Entry 6PX4 (X-ray diffraction, 1.65 A resolution); this record covers chains T and A of the 4 polymer chains in the assembly.

# Chain T
Protein: Holin
From: Escherichia phage vB_EcoM_NBG2
UniProt: A0A2U8QQK7 (A0A2U8QQK7_9CAUD); residue numbers follow UniProt; this construct covers 77-218
Sequence (142 residues; numbered 77 to 218; the number before each row is that of its first residue):
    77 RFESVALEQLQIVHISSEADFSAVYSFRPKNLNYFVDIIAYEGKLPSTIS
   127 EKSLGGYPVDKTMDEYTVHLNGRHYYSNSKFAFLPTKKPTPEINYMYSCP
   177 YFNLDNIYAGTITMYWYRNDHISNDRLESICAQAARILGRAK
Cystine bridges: Cys175-Cys207
What the authors report for this chain:
  - mutagenesis - I88K, K137R, I213K: abolished binding to Antiholin (chain A) (citing earlier work)

# Chain A
Protein: Antiholin
From: Escherichia phage ECML-134
UniProt: I7AU04 (I7AU04_9CAUD); residues 25-97 here = UniProt positions 25-97
Sequence (74 residues; row label = number of the first residue in the row):
    24 MNVDPHFDKFMESGIRHVYMLFENKSVESSEQFYSFMRTTYKNDPCSSDF
    74 ECIERGAEMAQSYARIMNIKLETE
Unresolved in the structure: 96-97
Sequence notes: initiating methionine (24)
Cystine bridges: Cys69-Cys75

# Chain T / chain A interface
Residue-residue contacts - 27 pairs, chain T then chain A:
  Asn107(T) with Asn25(A), hydrogen bond (backbone-side chain)
  Tyr142(T) with Asn25(A), hydrogen bond
  Leu146(T) with Met24(A); Asn25(A); Val26(A); Pro28(A)
  Asn147(T) with Pro28(A)
  Gly148(T) with Pro28(A); His29(A)
  Phe178(T) with Asp27(A); Pro28(A); Lys65(A), hydrogen bond (backbone-side chain)
  Asn179(T) with Lys65(A), hydrogen bond (backbone-side chain)
  Leu180(T) with Arg61(A), hydrogen bond (backbone-side chain); Lys65(A)
  Asp181(T) with Arg61(A), salt bridge
  Asn182(T) with Val26(A); Asp27(A), hydrogen bond (backbone-backbone); Phe30(A); Tyr57(A), hydrogen bond; Arg61(A)
  Ile183(T) with Asn25(A)
  Tyr184(T) with Asn25(A), hydrogen bond (backbone-backbone)
  Arg212(T) with Pro68(A)
  Gly215(T) with Lys65(A), hydrogen bond (backbone-side chain)
  Arg216(T) with Lys65(A), hydrogen bond (side chain-backbone); Asn66(A), hydrogen bond (side chain-backbone)
Other interface residues (no listed pair), chain T (18 interface residues in all): Leu108, Asn109, His145
Other interface residues (no listed pair), chain A (14 interface residues in all): Tyr64, Asp67

# Overview
18 residues of chain T and 14 residues of chain A are in contact; the contacts include 11 hydrogen bonds and 1
salt bridge. Polar contacts include Asp181(T)-Arg61(A), Asn107(T)-Asn25(A) and Tyr142(T)-Asn25(A). From the
paper: I88K, K137R and I213K of chain T abolish binding to Antiholin (chain A).
Chain T is Holin (Escherichia phage vB_EcoM_NBG2) and chain A is Antiholin (Escherichia phage ECML-134); the
structure, Crystal structure of the complex between periplasmic domains of antiholin RI and holin T from T4
..., was determined by X-ray diffraction (same publication as 6PSH, 6PSK and 6PXE).
